Entry 8H6U (X-ray diffraction, 2.78 A resolution); this record covers chains B and C of the 4 polymer chains in the assembly.

[Chain B (and C)]
Name: Presilphiperfolan-8-beta-ol synthase
Source organism: Botrytis cinerea
Notes: EC 4.2.3.74; chain C of this document is another copy of the same molecule, construct and numbering; everything in this record applies to it too
Reference sequence: Q6WP50 (BOT2_BOTFU); residues 1-360 here correspond to UniProt positions 40-399 (UniProt number = residue number + 39)
Sequence (366 residues; row label = number of the first residue in the row; numbers below 1 keep their minus sign (Gly-5 is residue -5)):
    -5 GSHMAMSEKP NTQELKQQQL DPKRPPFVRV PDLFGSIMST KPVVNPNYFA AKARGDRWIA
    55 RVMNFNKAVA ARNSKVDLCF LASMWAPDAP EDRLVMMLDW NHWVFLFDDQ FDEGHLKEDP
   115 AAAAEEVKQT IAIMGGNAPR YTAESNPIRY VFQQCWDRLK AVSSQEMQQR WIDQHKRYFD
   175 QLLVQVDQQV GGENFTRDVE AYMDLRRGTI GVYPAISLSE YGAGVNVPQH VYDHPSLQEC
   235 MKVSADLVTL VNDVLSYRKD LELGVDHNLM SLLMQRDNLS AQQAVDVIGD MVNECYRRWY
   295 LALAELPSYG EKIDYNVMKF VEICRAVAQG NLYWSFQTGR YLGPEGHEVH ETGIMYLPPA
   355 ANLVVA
Unresolved in the structure: -5 to 16, 354-360
Differences from the reference sequence: expression tag (-5 to 0)
UniProt features mapped onto this chain:
  - motif: Asp102 to Asp106 (DDXXD motif)
  - binding site (Mg(2+)): Asp102, Asn246, Ser250
  - binding site ((2E,6E)-farnesyl diphosphate): Arg334, Tyr335
Bound ions: Mg2+ site 1: Asp102, Asp106 (together with pyrophosphate); Mg2+ site 2: Asp106 (together with pyrophosphate); Mg2+ site 3: Asn246, Ser250 (together with pyrophosphate)
Ligand contacts:
  - N-benzyl-N,N-diethylethanaminium (BTM): Leu75, Trp79, Val98, Phe99, Asp102, Tyr172, Thr203, Ile204, Gly205, Val206, Ala209, Val242, Asn246, Val321, Asn325, Tyr335
  - pyrophosphate (POP): Phe99, Asp102, Asp106, Arg200, Thr203, Ile204, Asn246, Ser250, Lys253, Arg334, Tyr335

[Interface between chain B and chain C]
Residue-residue contacts - 15 pairs, chain B then chain C:
  Val38(B) with Phe43(C), hydrophobic
  Asn41(B) with Lys35(C)
  Tyr42(B) with Phe43(C), hydrophobic
  Phe43(B) with Val38(C), hydrophobic; Tyr42(C), hydrophobic; Phe74(C), hydrophobic
  Ala47(B) with His341(C)
  Arg51(B) with Glu342(C)
  Lys69(B) with Ala65(C)
  Phe74(B) with Phe43(C), hydrophobic
  Pro338(B) with Arg51(C)
  His341(B) with Ala47(C); Arg51(C)
  Glu342(B) with Arg51(C)
  Glu345(B) with Arg51(C), salt bridge
Interface residues without a listed pair, chain B (14 interface residues in all): Lys35, Arg55
Interface residues without a listed pair, chain C (13 interface residues in all): Asn41, Ser68, Gln331

[Summary]
14 residues of chain B face 13 of chain C across their interface; the contacts include 1 salt bridge. The
salt-bridged pair is Glu345(B)-Arg51(C). Bound to chain B: pyrophosphate and N-benzyl-N,N-diethylethanaminium.
Chain B and chain C are both Presilphiperfolan-8-beta-ol synthase (Botrytis cinerea); the structure, Class I
sesquiterpene synthase BCBOT2 (complex), was determined by X-ray diffraction, deposited together with 8H6Q and
8H72.
